Entry 1ZUK (X-ray diffraction, 1.90 A resolution); this record covers chains B and C of the 3 polymer chains in the assembly.

[Chain B]
Protein: Myosin tail region-interacting protein MTI1
From: Saccharomyces cerevisiae
Notes: fragment: SH3 domain
Reference sequence: P47068 (BBC1_YEAST); numbering as in UniProt (aligned over 1-68)
Amino-acid sequence (68 residues; each row starts with the number of its first residue):
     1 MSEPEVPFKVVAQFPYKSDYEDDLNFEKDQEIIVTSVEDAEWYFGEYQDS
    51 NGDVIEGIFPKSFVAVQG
Not modelled in the structure: 1-2, 68

[Chain C]
Protein: Proline-rich protein LAS17
Notes: fragment: PxxP motif
Reference sequence: Q12446 (LAS17_YEAST); residues 1-11 here correspond to UniProt positions 350-360 (UniProt number = residue number + 349)
Amino-acid sequence (11 residues; numbered 1 to 11; the number before each row is that of its first residue):
     1 RGPAPPPPPHR

[How chain B and chain C interact]
Contacting residue pairs (19):
  Phe-14(B) with Pro-8(C)
  Tyr-20(B) with Arg-1(C)
  Asp-23(B) with Arg-1(C), salt bridge
  Asp-39(B) with Arg-1(C)
  Glu-41(B) with Pro-3(C); Ala-4(C), hydrogen bond (side chain-backbone)
  Trp-42(B) with Arg-1(C); Gly-2(C), hydrogen bond (side chain-backbone); Pro-3(C); Ala-4(C), hydrophobic
  Ile-58(B) with Arg-1(C)
  Pro-60(B) with Ala-4(C), hydrophobic; Pro-5(C), hydrophobic
  Ser-62(B) with Pro-5(C), hydrogen bond (side chain-backbone); Pro-6(C); Pro-7(C)
  Phe-63(B) with Pro-5(C), hydrophobic; Pro-6(C); Pro-8(C)
Also at the interface, not in a pair above, chain B (11 interface residues in all): Tyr-16

[Overview]
11 residues of chain B face 8 of chain C across their interface; the contacts include 3 hydrogen bonds and 1
salt bridge. Among the polar pairs are Asp-23(B)/Arg-1(C), Glu-41(B)/Ala-4(C) and Trp-42(B)/Gly-2(C).
Here chain B is Myosin tail region-interacting protein MTI1 (Saccharomyces cerevisiae) and chain C is
Proline-rich protein LAS17. Entry 1ZUK (Yeast BBC1 Sh3 domain complexed with a peptide from Las17) was
determined by X-ray diffraction.
